Entry 6N0F (electron microscopy, 3.90 A resolution); this record covers chains LC and M of the 51 polymer chains in the assembly.

# Chain LC
Protein: Microcompartments protein
Source organism: Haliangium ochraceum (strain DSM 14365 / JCM 11303 / SMP-2)
UniProt: D0LID5 (D0LID5_HALO1); residues 1-99 here = UniProt positions 1-99
Chain sequence (99 residues; each row starts with the number of its first residue):
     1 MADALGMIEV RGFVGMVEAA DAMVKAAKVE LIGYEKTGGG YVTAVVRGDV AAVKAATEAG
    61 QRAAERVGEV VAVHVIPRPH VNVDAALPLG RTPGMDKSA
Unresolved in the structure: 1, 94-99

# Chain M
Protein: Microcompartments protein
Source organism: Haliangium ochraceum (strain DSM 14365 / JCM 11303 / SMP-2)
UniProt: D0LHE3 (D0LHE3_HALO1); numbering as in UniProt (aligned over 1-205)
Chain sequence (205 residues; numbered 1 to 205; the number before each row is that of its first residue):
     1 MDHAPERFDA TPPAGEPDRP ALGVLELTSI ARGITVADAA LKRAPSLLLM SRPVSSGKHL
    61 LMMRGQVAEV EESMIAAREI AGAGSGALLD ELELPYAHEQ LWRFLDAPVV ADAWEEDTES
   121 VIIVETATVC AAIDSADAAL KTAPVVLRDM RLAIGIAGKA FFTLTGELAD VEAAAEVVRE
   181 RCGARLLELA CIARPVDELR GRLFF
Unresolved in the structure: 1-4, 83-85

# How chain LC and chain M interact
Residue-residue contacts - 11 pairs, chain LC then chain M:
  Val-50(LC) / Ala-68(M)  hydrophobic
  Val-50(LC) / Glu-69(M)
  Val-50(LC) / Glu-72(M)
  Ala-51(LC) / Ala-68(M)  hydrophobic
  Lys-54(LC) / Glu-72(M)
  Pro-77(LC) / Arg-43(M)
  Pro-77(LC) / Glu-72(M)
  Arg-78(LC) / Lys-42(M)
  Arg-78(LC) / Arg-43(M)
  Arg-78(LC) / Ala-44(M)
  Arg-78(LC) / Pro-45(M)
Interface residues without a listed pair, chain LC (7 interface residues in all): Asp-49, Val-75
Interface residues without a listed pair, chain M (9 interface residues in all): Gln-66, Glu-71

# In short
The interface between chain LC and chain M involves 7 residues on one side and 9 on the other.
Here chain LC is Microcompartments protein and chain M is Microcompartments protein, both from Haliangium
ochraceum (strain DSM 14365 / JCM 11303 / SMP-2). Entry 6N0F (Cryo-EM structure of the HO BMC shell: subregion
classified for BMC-T: TD-TSTSTS) was determined by electron microscopy together with 6MZU, 6MZV, 6MZX, 6MZY,
6N06, 6N07, 6N09 and 6N0G from the same study.
